4UX5 - chains B and D of the 4 polymer chains in the assembly; structure by X-ray diffraction, 2.40 A resolution.

Chain B:
Protein: Transcription factor MBP1
Organism: Magnaporthe oryzae
Notes: fragment: dna binding domain, residues 1-138
Reference sequence: G4NA99 (G4NA99_MAGO7); residue numbers follow UniProt; this construct covers 1-33, 36-138
Sequence (136 residues; row label = number of the first residue in the row; note: 2 numbers in that range are skipped by the numbering (no residue carries them; nothing is unmodelled there)):
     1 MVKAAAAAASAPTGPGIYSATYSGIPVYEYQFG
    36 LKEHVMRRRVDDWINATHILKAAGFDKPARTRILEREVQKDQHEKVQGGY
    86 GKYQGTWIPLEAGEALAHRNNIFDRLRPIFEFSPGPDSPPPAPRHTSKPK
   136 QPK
Unresolved in the structure: 1-13, 129-138
From the paper describing this entry:
  - binding site for the 14-nt DNA strand (chain D): Ser23, Lys62, Gln82, Gly84, Tyr85, Gly86, Gln89
  - binding site for the 14-nt DNA strand: Ser23, Lys56, Lys62, Arg65, Gln82, Gly83, Gly84, Gly86, Gln89, Gly90, Thr91
  - specificity-determining residues: Gln82, Gln89
  - mutagenesis - Q82L (30-fold), Q82N (30-fold): decreased binding to the 14-nt DNA strand
  - mutagenesis - Q82E, Q89E, Q89L, Q89N: abolished binding to the 14-nt DNA strand
  - mutagenesis - Q82L (30-fold), Q82N (30-fold): decreased binding to MCB

Chain D:
Molecule: 14-nt DNA strand
Sequence (14 nucleotides; row label = number of the first residue in the row):
     1 CTTACGCGTCATTG

Chain B / chain D interface:
Residue-residue contacts (9):
  Thr52(B) - DC7(D)  phosphate contact
  Lys56(B) - DG6(D)  salt bridge to the phosphate
  Lys62(B) - DC7(D)  phosphate contact
  Lys62(B) - DG8(D)  salt bridge to the phosphate
  Arg65(B) - DC7(D)  salt bridge to the phosphate
  Gly86(B) - DC5(D)  hydrogen bond to the base
  Gly86(B) - DG6(D)  sugar contact
  Gln89(B) - DG6(D)  base contact
  Gln89(B) - DC7(D)  hydrogen bond to the sugar
Interface residues without a listed pair, chain B (10 interface residues in all): Gln82, Gly84, Tyr85, Lys87
Interface residues without a listed pair, chain D (5 interface residues in all): DA4

Overview:
10 residues of chain B face 5 of chain D across their interface; the contacts include 2 hydrogen bonds and 3
salt bridges. Polar pairs include Gly86(B)-DC5(D), Gln89(B)-DC7(D) and Lys56(B)-DG6(D). The paper reports a
binding site for the 14-nt DNA strand at Ser23(B), Lys56(B) and Lys62(B) among others; Q82E, Q89E and Q89L of
chain B, among others, abolish binding to the 14-nt DNA strand; 6 substitutions were tested in all.
Here chain B is Transcription factor MBP1 (Magnaporthe oryzae) and chain D is a 14-nt DNA strand. Entry 4UX5
(Structure of DNA complex of PCG2) was determined by X-ray diffraction.
